Entry 7WUH (electron microscopy, 4.70 A resolution (low resolution: residue-level contacts below are approximate; hydrogen-bond / salt-bridge calls are withheld)); this record covers chains A and E of the 9 polymer chains in the assembly.

== Chain A (and E) ==
Name: Spike glycoprotein
Source organism: Severe acute respiratory syndrome coronavirus 2
Notes: chain E of this document is another copy of the same molecule, construct and numbering; everything in this record applies to it too
Reference sequence: P0DTC2 (SPIKE_SARS2); numbering as in UniProt (aligned over 14-1208)
Amino-acid sequence (1242 residues; each row starts with the number of its first residue):
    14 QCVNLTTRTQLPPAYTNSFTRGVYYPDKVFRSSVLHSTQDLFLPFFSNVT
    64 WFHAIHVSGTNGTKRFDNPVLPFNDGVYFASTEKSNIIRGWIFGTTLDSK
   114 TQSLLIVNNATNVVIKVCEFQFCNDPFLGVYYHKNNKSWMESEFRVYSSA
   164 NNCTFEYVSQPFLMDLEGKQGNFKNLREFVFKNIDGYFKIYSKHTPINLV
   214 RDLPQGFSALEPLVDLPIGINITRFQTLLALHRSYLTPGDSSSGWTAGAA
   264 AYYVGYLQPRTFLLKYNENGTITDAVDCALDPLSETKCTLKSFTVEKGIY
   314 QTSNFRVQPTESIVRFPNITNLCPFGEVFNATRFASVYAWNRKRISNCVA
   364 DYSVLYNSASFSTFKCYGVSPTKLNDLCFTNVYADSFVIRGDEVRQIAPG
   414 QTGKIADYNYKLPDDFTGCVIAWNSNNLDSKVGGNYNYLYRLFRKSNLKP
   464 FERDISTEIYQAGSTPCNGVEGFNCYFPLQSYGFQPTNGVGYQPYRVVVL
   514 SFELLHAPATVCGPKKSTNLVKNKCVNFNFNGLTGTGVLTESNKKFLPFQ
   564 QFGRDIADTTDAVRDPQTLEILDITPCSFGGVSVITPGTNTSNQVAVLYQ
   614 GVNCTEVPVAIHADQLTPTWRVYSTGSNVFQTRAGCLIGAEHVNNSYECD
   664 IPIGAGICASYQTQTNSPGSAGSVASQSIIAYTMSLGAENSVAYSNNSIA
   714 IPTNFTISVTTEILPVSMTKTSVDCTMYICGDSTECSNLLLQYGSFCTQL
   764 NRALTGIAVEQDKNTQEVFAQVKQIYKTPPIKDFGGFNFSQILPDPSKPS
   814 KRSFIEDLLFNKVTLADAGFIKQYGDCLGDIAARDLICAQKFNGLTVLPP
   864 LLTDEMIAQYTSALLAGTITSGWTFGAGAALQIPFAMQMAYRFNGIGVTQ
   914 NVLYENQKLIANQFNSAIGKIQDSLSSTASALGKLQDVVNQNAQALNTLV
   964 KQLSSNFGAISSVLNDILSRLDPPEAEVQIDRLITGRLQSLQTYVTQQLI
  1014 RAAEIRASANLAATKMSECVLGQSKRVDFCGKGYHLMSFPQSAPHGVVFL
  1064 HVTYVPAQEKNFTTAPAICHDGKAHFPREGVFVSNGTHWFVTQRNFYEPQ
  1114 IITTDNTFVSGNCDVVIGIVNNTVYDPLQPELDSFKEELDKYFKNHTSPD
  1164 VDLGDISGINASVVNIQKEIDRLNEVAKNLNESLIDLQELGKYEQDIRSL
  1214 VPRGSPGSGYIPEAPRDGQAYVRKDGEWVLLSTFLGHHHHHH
Disordered / not traced: 14-25, 70-76, 174-183, 248-264, 626-640, 680-686, 829-849, 1141-1255 (chain E: 14-19, 72-77, 173-182, 211-213, 246-260, 622-637, 680-685, 833-853, 1141-1255)
Construct notes: engineered mutation Gly-614 (Asp in P0DTC2); variant Gly-682 (Arg in P0DTC2), Ser-683 (Arg in P0DTC2), Gly-685 (Arg in P0DTC2), Pro-986 (Lys in P0DTC2), Pro-987 (Val in P0DTC2); expression tag (1209-1255)
UniProt features mapped onto this chain:
  - region: Asn-280 to Cys-301 (Putative superantigen), Arg-403 to Asp-405 (Integrin-binding motif), Asn-448 to Phe-456 (Immunodominant HLA epitope recognized by the CD8+), Pro-681, Ala-684 (Putative superantigen), Ser-816 to Tyr-837 (Fusion peptide 1), Lys-835 to Phe-855 (Fusion peptide 2), Asp-1163 to Glu-1202 (Heptad repeat 2)
  - site: Arg-815, Ser-816 (Cleavage)
  - glycosylation: Asn-17 (N-linked (GlcNAc...) (complex) asparagine), Asn-61 (N-linked (GlcNAc...) (hybrid) asparagine), Asn-74 (N-linked (GlcNAc...) (complex) asparagine), Asn-122 (N-linked (GlcNAc...) (hybrid) asparagine), Asn-149 (N-linked (GlcNAc...) (complex) asparagine), Asn-165 (N-linked (GlcNAc...) (complex) asparagine), Asn-234 (N-linked (GlcNAc...) (high mannose) asparagine), Asn-282 (N-linked (GlcNAc...) (complex) asparagine), Thr-323 (O-linked (GalNAc) threonine), Ser-325 (O-linked (HexNAc...) serine), Asn-331 (N-linked (GlcNAc...) (complex) asparagine), Asn-343 (N-linked (GlcNAc...) (complex) asparagine), Asn-603 (N-linked (GlcNAc...) (hybrid) asparagine), Asn-616 (N-linked (GlcNAc...) (complex) asparagine), Asn-657 (N-linked (GlcNAc...) (complex) asparagine), Thr-676 (O-linked (GlcNAc...) threonine), Thr-678 (O-linked (GlcNAc...) threonine), Asn-709 (N-linked (GlcNAc...) (high mannose) asparagine), Asn-717 (N-linked (GlcNAc...) (hybrid) asparagine), Asn-801 (N-linked (GlcNAc...) (hybrid) asparagine) and 6 more in UniProt
  - natural variant: Leu-18 (L18F: In strain: Beta/B.1.351, Gamma/P.1 and 1 more), Thr-19 (T19I: In strain: Omicron/BQ.1.1, Omicron/XBB.1.5 and 1 more; T19R: In strain: Delta/B.1.617.2, Omicron/BA.2 and 4 more), Thr-20 (T20N: In strain: Gamma/P.1), Leu-24 to Ala-27 (sequence variant, change not given here; In strain: Omicron/BA.2, Omicron/BA.2.12.1 and 6 more), Pro-26 (P26S: In strain: Gamma/P.1), Gln-52 (Q52H: In strain: Omicron/EG.5.1), Ala-67 (A67V: In strain: Eta/B.1.525, Omicron/BA.1), His-69 to Val-70 (deletion: In strain: Alpha/B.1.1.7, Eta/B.1.525 and 5 more), Gly-75 (G75V: In strain: Lambda/C.37), Thr-76 (T76I: In strain: Lambda/C.37), Asp-80 (D80A: In strain: Beta/B.1.351), Val-83 (V83A: In strain: Omicron/XBB.1.5, Omicron/EG.5.1), 80 further natural variant entries in UniProt
  - mutagenesis: His-69 to Val-70 (Increased incorporation of cleaved spike into virions), Asn-121 (N121Q: Partial loss of biliverdin affinity), Arg-190 (R190K: Partial loss of biliverdin affinity), Asn-234 (N234Q: Increased resistance to neutralizing antibodies), Asn-331 (N331Q: Reduced viral infectivity), Asn-343 (N343Q: Reduced viral infectivity), Leu-452 (L452R: Increased resistance to neutralizing antibodies. Decreases HLA binding to NF9 epitope. Increased binding affinity to human ACE2), Tyr-453 (Y453F: Decreased HLA binding to NF9 epitope. Increased binding affinity to human ACE2), Ala-475 (A475V: Increased resistance to neutralizing antibodies), Val-483 (V483A: Increased resistance to neutralizing antibodies), Glu-484 (E484D: Increased replication in human TMEM106B overexpressing cells), Phe-490 (F490L: Increased resistance to neutralizing antibodies and human covalescent sera neutralization), 11 further mutagenesis entries in UniProt
Disulfide bonds: Cys-131/Cys-166, Cys-291/Cys-301, Cys-336/Cys-361, Cys-379/Cys-432, Cys-391/Cys-525, Cys-480/Cys-488, Cys-538/Cys-590, Cys-617/Cys-649, Cys-662/Cys-671, Cys-738/Cys-760, Cys-743/Cys-749, Cys-1032/Cys-1043, Cys-1082/Cys-1126
Covalently attached groups: N-acetylglucosamine (NAG) linked to Asn-61, Asn-122, Asn-234, Asn-282, Asn-331, Asn-616, Asn-657, Asn-709, Asn-717, Asn-801, Asn-1074, Asn-1098; glycan linked to Asn-165
Reported in the primary citation:
  - mutagenesis - N122Q, N801Q, N1194Q: decreased expression
  - mutagenesis - N801Q: decreased stability
  - post-translational modification sites: Asn-165

== How chain A and chain E interact ==
Pairs across the interface (147; chain A residue first):
  Gln-314(A) / Asn-764(E)
  Asn-317(A) / Asp-737(E)
  Asn-317(A) / Met-740(E)
  Arg-319(A) / Thr-739(E)
  Arg-319(A) / Met-740(E)
  Arg-319(A) / Cys-743(E)
  Arg-319(A) / Asp-745(E)
  Arg-319(A) / Ser-746(E)
  Gln-321(A) / Asp-745(E)
  Arg-357(A) / Thr-167(E)
  His-519(A) / Asp-198(E)
  His-519(A) / Tyr-200(E)
  Ala-520(A) / Tyr-200(E)
  Pro-521(A) / Tyr-200(E)
  Pro-521(A) / Pro-230(E)
  Thr-549(A) / Phe-855(E)
  Lys-558(A) / Asn-282(E)
  Leu-560(A) / Gly-283(E)
  Leu-560(A) / Thr-284(E)
  Phe-562(A) / Lys-41(E)
  Phe-562(A) / Val-42(E)
  Phe-562(A) / Phe-43(E)
  Phe-562(A) / Glu-224(E)
  Phe-562(A) / Gly-283(E)
  Gln-563(A) / Phe-43(E)
  Gln-563(A) / Asn-282(E)
  Gln-564(A) / Lys-41(E)
  Phe-565(A) / Val-42(E)
  Phe-565(A) / Phe-43(E)
  Gly-566(A) / Phe-43(E)
  Arg-567(A) / Phe-43(E)
  Ile-569(A) / Val-47(E)
  Ile-569(A) / Asp-830(E)
  Ala-570(A) / Asn-960(E)
  Thr-572(A) / Phe-855(E)
  Arg-577(A) / Phe-43(E)
  Ile-587(A) / Phe-855(E)
  Pro-589(A) / Lys-854(E)
  Pro-589(A) / Phe-855(E)
  Phe-592(A) / Lys-854(E)
  Gln-613(A) / Leu-861(E)
  Gly-667(A) / Leu-864(E)
  Ala-668(A) / Pro-863(E)
  Ala-668(A) / Thr-866(E)
  Ala-668(A) / Met-869(E)
  Gly-669(A) / Leu-864(E)
  Gly-669(A) / Met-869(E)
  Met-697(A) / Ile-788(E)
  Met-697(A) / Leu-865(E)
  Met-697(A) / Met-869(E)
  Ser-698(A) / Ile-788(E)
  Leu-699(A) / Lys-786(E)
  Leu-699(A) / Gln-787(E)
  Leu-699(A) / Ile-788(E)
  Gly-700(A) / Gln-787(E)
  Ala-701(A) / Gln-787(E)
  Ala-701(A) / Ile-788(E)
  Glu-702(A) / Ile-788(E)
  Glu-702(A) / Tyr-789(E)
  Glu-702(A) / Lys-790(E)
  Asn-703(A) / Tyr-789(E)
  Val-705(A) / Gln-895(E)
  Ala-706(A) / Gln-895(E)
  Tyr-707(A) / Tyr-789(E)
  Tyr-707(A) / Pro-792(E)
  Tyr-707(A) / Phe-797(E)
  Tyr-707(A) / Thr-883(E)
  Tyr-707(A) / Gln-895(E)
  Ser-708(A) / Ile-794(E)
  Ser-708(A) / Asp-796(E)
  Ser-708(A) / Phe-797(E)
  Asn-709(A) / Asp-796(E)
  Asn-709(A) / Pro-897(E)
  Ser-711(A) / Gln-895(E)
  Ser-711(A) / Ile-896(E)
  Ser-711(A) / Pro-897(E)
  Ile-712(A) / Gln-895(E)
  Ile-712(A) / Ile-896(E)
  Ile-712(A) / Pro-897(E)
  Ala-713(A) / Leu-894(E)
  Ala-713(A) / Gln-895(E)
  Pro-715(A) / Leu-894(E)
  Gln-954(A) / Arg-765(E)
  Gln-957(A) / Arg-765(E)
  Thr-961(A) / Ser-758(E)
  Thr-961(A) / Gln-762(E)
  Gln-965(A) / Ser-758(E)
  Gln-965(A) / Phe-759(E)
  Ser-968(A) / Gln-755(E)
  Ser-968(A) / Tyr-756(E)
  Asn-969(A) / Gln-755(E)
  Phe-970(A) / Tyr-756(E)
  Phe-970(A) / Phe-759(E)
  Gln-1002(A) / Gln-1005(E)
  Thr-1006(A) / Gln-1005(E)
  Ile-1013(A) / Ile-1013(E)
  Arg-1039(A) / Glu-1031(E)
  Asp-1041(A) / Ser-1030(E)
  Asp-1041(A) / Leu-1034(E)
  Lys-1045(A) / Gln-784(E)
  Tyr-1047(A) / Thr-887(E)
  Tyr-1047(A) / Ala-890(E)
  Val-1068(A) / Ala-890(E)
  Pro-1069(A) / Ala-890(E)
  Pro-1069(A) / Leu-894(E)
  Gln-1071(A) / Leu-894(E)
  Glu-1072(A) / Ala-892(E)
  Glu-1072(A) / Leu-894(E)
  Asn-1074(A) / Gln-895(E)
  Thr-1077(A) / Pro-897(E)
  Thr-1077(A) / Met-900(E)
  Ala-1078(A) / Met-900(E)
  Pro-1079(A) / Met-900(E)
  Pro-1079(A) / Tyr-917(E)
  Ala-1080(A) / Tyr-917(E)
  Phe-1089(A) / Thr-912(E)
  Phe-1089(A) / Gln-913(E)
  Phe-1089(A) / Asn-914(E)
  Phe-1089(A) / Tyr-917(E)
  Pro-1090(A) / Gln-913(E)
  Arg-1091(A) / Asn-907(E)
  Arg-1091(A) / Gln-913(E)
  Arg-1107(A) / Trp-886(E)
  Arg-1107(A) / Thr-887(E)
  Arg-1107(A) / Met-900(E)
  Arg-1107(A) / Tyr-904(E)
  Asn-1108(A) / Trp-886(E)
  Asn-1108(A) / Thr-887(E)
  Ser-1123(A) / Asn-914(E)
  Gly-1124(A) / Asn-914(E)
  Gly-1124(A) / Glu-918(E)
  Asn-1125(A) / Tyr-917(E)
  Asn-1125(A) / Glu-918(E)
  Cys-1126(A) / Tyr-917(E)
  Asp-1127(A) / Tyr-917(E)
  Val-1128(A) / Leu-916(E)
  Val-1128(A) / Tyr-917(E)
  Val-1128(A) / Glu-918(E)
  Val-1128(A) / Asn-919(E)
  Val-1128(A) / Gln-920(E)
  Val-1128(A) / Lys-921(E)
  Val-1129(A) / Gln-920(E)
  Val-1129(A) / Lys-921(E)
  Ile-1130(A) / Phe-797(E)
  Ile-1130(A) / Gly-798(E)
  Ile-1130(A) / Phe-800(E)
  Ile-1130(A) / Gln-920(E)
Other interface residues (no listed pair), chain A (96 interface residues in all): Gly-548, Pro-561, Asp-568, Asp-571, Thr-588, Ile-666, Asn-710, Thr-1009, Gln-1010, Val-1040, Phe-1042, Gly-1046, Phe-1075, Ala-1087, Glu-1092, Val-1094
Other interface residues (no listed pair), chain E (88 interface residues in all): Tyr-38, Arg-44, Lys-202, Asp-228, Gly-744, Leu-763, Thr-791, Gly-889, Ala-899, Leu-922, Val-963, Thr-1009, Leu-1012, Arg-1039, Glu-1111

== Summary ==
96 residues of chain A face 88 of chain E across their interface. Covalently linked N-acetylglucosamine: at
Asn-61(A), Asn-122(A), Asn-234(A), Asn-282(A), Asn-331(A) and Asn-616(A) and 6 more. From UniProt: 23
mutagenesis sites on chain A. From the paper: N122Q, N801Q and N1194Q of chain A reduce expression; a
modification site at Asn-165(A).
Chain A and chain E are both Spike glycoprotein (Severe acute respiratory syndrome coronavirus 2); the
structure, SARS-CoV-2 Spike in complex with Fab of m31A7, was determined by electron microscopy (same
publication as 7WUE).
